Entry 7D3F (electron microscopy, 2.60 A resolution); this record covers chains A and D of the 4 polymer chains in the assembly.

[Chain A]
Molecule: Dual oxidase 1
Organism: Homo sapiens
Notes: EC 1.11.1.-, 1.6.3.1
UniProt: Q9NRD9 (DUOX1_HUMAN); residue numbers follow UniProt; this construct covers 1-1551
Sequence (1551 residues; row label = number of the first residue in the row):
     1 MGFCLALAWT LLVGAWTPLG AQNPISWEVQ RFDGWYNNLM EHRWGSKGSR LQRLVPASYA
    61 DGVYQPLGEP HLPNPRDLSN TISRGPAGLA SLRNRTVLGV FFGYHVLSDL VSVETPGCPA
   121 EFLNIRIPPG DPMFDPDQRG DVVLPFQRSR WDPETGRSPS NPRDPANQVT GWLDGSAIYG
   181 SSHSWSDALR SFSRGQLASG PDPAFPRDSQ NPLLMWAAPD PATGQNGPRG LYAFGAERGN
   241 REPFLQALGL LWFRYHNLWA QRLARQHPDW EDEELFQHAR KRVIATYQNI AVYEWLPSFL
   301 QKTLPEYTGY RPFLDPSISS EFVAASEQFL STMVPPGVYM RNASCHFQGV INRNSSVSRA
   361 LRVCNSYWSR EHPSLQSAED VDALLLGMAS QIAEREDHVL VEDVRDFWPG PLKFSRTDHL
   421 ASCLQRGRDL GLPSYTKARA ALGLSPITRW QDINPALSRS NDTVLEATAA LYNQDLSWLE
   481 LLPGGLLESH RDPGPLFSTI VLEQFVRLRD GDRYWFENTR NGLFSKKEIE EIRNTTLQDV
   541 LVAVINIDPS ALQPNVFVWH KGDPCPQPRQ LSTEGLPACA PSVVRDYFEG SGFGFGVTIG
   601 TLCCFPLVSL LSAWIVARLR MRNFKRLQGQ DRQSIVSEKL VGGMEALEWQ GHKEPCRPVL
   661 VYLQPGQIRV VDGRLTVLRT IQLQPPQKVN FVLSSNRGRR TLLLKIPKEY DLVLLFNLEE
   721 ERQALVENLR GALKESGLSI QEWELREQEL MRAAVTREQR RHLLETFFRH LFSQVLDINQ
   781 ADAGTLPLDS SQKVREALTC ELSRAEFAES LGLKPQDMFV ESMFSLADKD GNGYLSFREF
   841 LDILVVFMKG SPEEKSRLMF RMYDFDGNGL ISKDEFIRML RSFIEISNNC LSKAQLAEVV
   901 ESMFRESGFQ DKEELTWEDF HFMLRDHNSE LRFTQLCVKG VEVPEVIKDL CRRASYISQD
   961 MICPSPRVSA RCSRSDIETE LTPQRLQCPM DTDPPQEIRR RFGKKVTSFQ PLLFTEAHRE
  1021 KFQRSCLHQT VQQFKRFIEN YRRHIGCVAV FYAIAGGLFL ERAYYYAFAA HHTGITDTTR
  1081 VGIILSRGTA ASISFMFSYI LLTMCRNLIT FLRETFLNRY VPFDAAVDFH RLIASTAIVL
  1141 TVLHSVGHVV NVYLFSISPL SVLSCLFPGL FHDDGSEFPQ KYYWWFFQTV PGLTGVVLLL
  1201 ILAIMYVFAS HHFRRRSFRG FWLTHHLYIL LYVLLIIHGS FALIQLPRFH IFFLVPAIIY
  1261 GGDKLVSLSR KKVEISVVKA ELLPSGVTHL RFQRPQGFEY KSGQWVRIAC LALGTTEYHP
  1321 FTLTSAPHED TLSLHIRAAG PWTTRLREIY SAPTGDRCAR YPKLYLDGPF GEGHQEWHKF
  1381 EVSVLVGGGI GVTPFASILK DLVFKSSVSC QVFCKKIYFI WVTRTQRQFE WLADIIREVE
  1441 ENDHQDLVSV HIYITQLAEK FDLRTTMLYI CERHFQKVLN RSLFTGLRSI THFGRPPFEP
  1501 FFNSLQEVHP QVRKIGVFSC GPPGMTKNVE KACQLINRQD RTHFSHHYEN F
Disordered / not traced: 1-21, 620-643, 686-688, 695-699, 737-739, 777-790, 885-892, 903-913, 925-1011, 1355-1360
Differences from the reference sequence: variant F1178 (Leu in Q9NRD9)
Cystine bridges: C118-C1165, C345-C565, C364-C579
Glycans and other covalent adducts: N-acetylglucosamine (NAG) linked to N94, N342, N534
Ion coordination: Na+ site 1: D109, T170, W172, D174, S176; Na+ site 2: T332, R395, D397, V399; Ca2+ site 1: D830, N832, Y834, E839; Ca2+ site 2: D864, D866, N868, L870; heme Fe site 1: H1130, H1225; heme Fe site 2: H1144, H1238
Residues lining bound ligands:
  - FAD (flavin-adenine dinucleotide): R1113, D1124, V1127, D1128, R1131, R1214, W1305, Y1318, H1319, P1320, F1321, T1322, H1335, I1336, R1337, A1339, G1340, P1341, W1342, T1343, T1393, F1551
  - heme (HEM), molecule 1: L602, R1087, A1090, I1093, S1094, F1097, T1141, H1144, S1145, H1148, F1186, P1191, G1192, G1195, V1196, L1198, L1199, L1202, L1231, L1235, H1238, G1239, F1241, A1242, L1243, I1244, Q1245, L1246, P1247, R1248, F1249
  - heme (HEM), molecule 2: F1097, I1100, L1101, M1104, R1106, H1130, R1131, A1134, L1202, M1205, Y1206, A1209, S1210, R1214, F1221, W1222, H1225, H1226, Y1228, L1231, Y1232, Y1260, K1264, E1317
  - N-acetylglucosamine (NAG; 2-acetamido-2-deoxy-beta-D-glucopyranose): L67, H71, W478
  - NADPH (NDP; NADPH dihydro-nicotinamide-adenine-dinucleotide phosphate): R1036, E1039, N1040, Y1041, G1388, G1389, I1390, G1391, V1422, T1423, R1424, T1455, R1495, C1520, G1521, P1522, P1523, G1524, M1525, N1528, E1549, N1550
Swiss-Prot annotation at these positions:
  - binding site (Ca(2+)): D828, D830, N832, Y834, E839, D864, D866, N868, E875
  - glycosylation (N-linked (GlcNAc...) asparagine): N94, N342, N354, N461, N534
  - natural variant: F1178 (L1178F: this construct carries the variant)
What the authors report for this chain:
  - mutagenesis - D109A/D174A, T332A/D397A: abolished binding to Isoform 2 of Dual oxidase maturation factor 1 (chain D)
  - contacts within the chain: K653-R1215 (backbone contact), R674-E1348, R674-I1349, K814-E1281, R1113-N1550 (hydrogen bond), R1270-D1367
  - heme coordination: H1130, H1144, H1225, H1238
  - binding site for heme: R1087, H1148
  - Ca2+ coordination: D830, N832, Y834, E839, D864, D866, N868, L870 (proposed by the authors, not directly observed)
  - binding site for flavin-adenine dinucleotide: D1128, R1131, R1214
  - binding site for NADPH: R1036, E1039, N1040, R1424, R1495
  - specificity-determining residues: R1036, R1424, R1495
  - self-association interface (contacts with another copy of this molecule): E41, R50, F313, R507

[Chain D]
Molecule: Isoform 2 of Dual oxidase maturation factor 1
Organism: Homo sapiens
UniProt: Q1HG43 (DOXA1_HUMAN), isoform Q1HG43-2; residue numbers follow UniProt; this construct covers 1-483
Sequence (483 residues; row label = number of the first residue in the row):
     1 MATLGHTFPF YAGPKPTFPM DTTLASIIMI FLTALATFIV ILPGIRGKTR LFWLLRVVTS
    61 LFIGAAILAV NFSSEWSVGQ VSTNTSYKAF SSEWISADIG LQVGLGGVNI TLTGTPVQQL
   121 NETINYNEEF TWRLGENYAE EYAKALEKGL PDPVLYLAEK FTPRSPCGLY RQYRLAGHYT
   181 SAMLWVAFLC WLLANVMLSM PVLVYGGYML LATGIFQLLA LLFFSMATSL TSPCPLHLGA
   241 SVLHTHHGPA FWITLTTGLL CVLLGLAMAV AHRMQPHRLK AFFNQSVDED PMLEWSPEEG
   301 GLLSPRYRSM ADSPKSQDIP LSEASSTKAY YRPRRLSLVP ADVRGLAPAA LSALPGALLA
   361 QAWRALLPGL RCPKAGKESR LGPPHSPWRF GPEGCEERWA EHTGDSPRPL RGRGTGRLWR
   421 WGSKERRACG VRAMLPRLVS NSGLKRPSCL DLPKCWDYRR DARAFFHLLE PTPCVTSRHT
   481 PLI
Disordered / not traced: 1-3, 276-483
Cystine bridges: C167-C234
Glycans and other covalent adducts: N-acetylglucosamine (NAG) linked to N84, N121; glycan linked to N109
Swiss-Prot annotation at these positions:
  - glycosylation (N-linked (GlcNAc...) asparagine): N84, N109, N121
What the authors report for this chain:
  - post-translational modification sites: N109

[Chain A / chain D interface]
Contacting residue pairs (68; chain A residue first):
  A60(A) - N121(D)
  D61(A) - N121(D)
  D61(A) - E122(D)
  G62(A) - E122(D)
  F122(A) - F8(D)  hydrophobic
  F122(A) - P9(D)
  N124(A) - F8(D)  hydrogen bond (side chain-backbone)
  E154(A) - E147(D)
  R157(A) - K148(D)
  S158(A) - K148(D)  hydrogen bond
  S158(A) - G149(D)
  S158(A) - L150(D)
  P159(A) - Y87(D)
  P159(A) - K88(D)
  P159(A) - E122(D)
  P159(A) - Y126(D)
  P159(A) - G149(D)
  S160(A) - K88(D)
  S160(A) - A89(D)  hydrogen bond (side chain-backbone)
  S160(A) - G149(D)  hydrogen bond (backbone-backbone)
  S160(A) - L150(D)
  N161(A) - E147(D)  hydrogen bond (side chain-backbone)
  N161(A) - K148(D)
  N161(A) - G149(D)
  L412(A) - F8(D)  hydrophobic
  K413(A) - F8(D)
  V584(A) - H6(D)
  K1035(A) - P43(D)
  I1038(A) - V40(D)
  I1038(A) - I41(D)
  I1038(A) - P43(D)  hydrophobic
  I1038(A) - G44(D)
  E1039(A) - G44(D)
  E1039(A) - R46(D)
  R1042(A) - G44(D)
  R1042(A) - I45(D)
  I1045(A) - V40(D)  hydrophobic
  I1045(A) - I41(D)  hydrophobic
  A1049(A) - T37(D)
  A1053(A) - T33(D)
  Y1064(A) - F18(D)  hydrophobic
  Y1064(A) - T22(D)
  A1067(A) - P16(D)
  F1068(A) - P16(D)
  F1068(A) - T17(D)
  F1068(A) - F18(D)
  H1071(A) - K15(D)
  H1071(A) - P16(D)  hydrogen bond (side chain-backbone)
  T1076(A) - Y11(D)
  T1076(A) - K15(D)
  D1077(A) - P9(D)
  D1077(A) - F10(D)  hydrogen bond (backbone-backbone)
  D1077(A) - Y11(D)  hydrogen bond (backbone-backbone)
  D1077(A) - K15(D)  salt bridge
  T1078(A) - F10(D)
  T1078(A) - Y11(D)
  T1079(A) - Y11(D)
  R1080(A) - Y11(D)
  R1080(A) - G13(D)
  R1080(A) - P16(D)
  Y1120(A) - S199(D)
  L1154(A) - F10(D)
  I1157(A) - G5(D)
  I1157(A) - F8(D)
  I1157(A) - F10(D)  hydrophobic
  S1158(A) - F10(D)
  P1159(A) - F8(D)
  K1527(A) - R46(D)
Other interface residues (no listed pair), chain A (43 interface residues in all): P56, P145, Y587, F1034, G1046, L1060, V1081
Other interface residues (no listed pair), chain D (34 interface residues in all): T7, M29, F90
The authors on this interface:
  - interface residues, chain D: F8(D), Y11(D)

[Overview]
43 residues of chain A face 34 of chain D across their interface, with 8 hydrogen bonds and 1 salt bridge.
Polar contacts include D1077(A)-K15(D), N124(A)-F8(D) and S158(A)-K148(D). From the paper: a binding site for
NADPH at R1036(A), E1039(A) and N1040(A) among others; D109A/D174A and T332A/D397A of chain A abolish binding
to Isoform 2 of Dual oxidase maturation factor 1 (chain D).
Here chain A is Dual oxidase 1 and chain D is Isoform 2 of Dual oxidase maturation factor 1, both from Homo
sapiens. Entry 7D3F (Cryo-EM structure of human DUOX1-DUOXA1 in high-calcium state) was determined by electron
microscopy (same publication as 7D3E).
